Entry 5YRE (X-ray diffraction, 1.40 A resolution); this record covers chains A and B.

# Chain A
Molecule: PPL3-A
From: Pteria penguin
UniProtKB: B6F0T7 (B6F0T7_PTEPN); numbering as in UniProt (aligned over 20-161)
Amino-acid sequence (142 residues; each row starts with the number of its first residue):
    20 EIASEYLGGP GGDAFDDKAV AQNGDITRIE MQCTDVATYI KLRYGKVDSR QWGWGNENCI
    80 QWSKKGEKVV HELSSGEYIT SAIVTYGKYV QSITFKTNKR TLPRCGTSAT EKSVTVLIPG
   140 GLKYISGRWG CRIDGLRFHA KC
Differences from the reference sequence: conflict Glu-20 (Gln in B6F0T7), Ile-21 (Val in B6F0T7)
Disulfides: Cys-52/Cys-124, Cys-78/Cys-150

# Chain B
Molecule: PPL3-A
From: Pteria penguin
UniProtKB: B6F0T7 (B6F0T7_PTEPN); numbering as in UniProt (aligned over 20-161)
Amino-acid sequence (142 residues; numbered 20 to 161; the number before each row is that of its first residue):
    20 EVASEYLGGP GGDAFDDKAV AQNGDITRIE MQCTDVATYI KLRYGKVDSR QWGWGNENCI
    80 QWSKKGEKVV HELSSGEYIT SAIVTYGKYV QSITFKTNKR TLPRCGTSAT EKSVTVLIPG
   140 GLKYISGRWG CRIDGLRFHA KC
Modified positions: Glu-20 (pyroglutamic acid; PCA)
Disulfides: Cys-52/Cys-124, Cys-78/Cys-150

# Interface between chain A and chain B
Contacting residue pairs (23):
  Ile-21(A) with Pro-138(B); Gly-139(B)
  Ala-22(A) with Pro-138(B)
  Ser-23(A) with Pro-138(B)
  Thr-99(A) with Val-21(B)
  Val-133(A) with Thr-134(B); Leu-136(B), hydrophobic
  Thr-134(A) with Glu-24(B), hydrogen bond; Thr-134(B), hydrogen bond (backbone-backbone); Val-135(B); Leu-136(B), hydrogen bond (backbone-backbone)
  Val-135(A) with Leu-136(B)
  Leu-136(A) with Ser-23(B); Val-135(B), hydrophobic; Leu-136(B), hydrogen bond (backbone-backbone); Pro-138(B); Phe-157(B)
  Ile-137(A) with Val-21(B)
  Pro-138(A) with Pro-138(B); Cys-161(B)
  Gly-139(A) with Val-21(B); Cys-161(B), hydrogen bond (backbone-backbone)
  Cys-161(A) with Cys-161(B), disulfide
Also at the interface, not in a pair above, chain A (16 interface residues in all): Leu-26, Lys-115, Ser-132, Gly-140
Also at the interface, not in a pair above, chain B (14 interface residues in all): Ala-22, Val-133, Ile-137, Ala-159
Cross-chain cystine bridges: Cys-161(A)/Cys-161(B)

# Summary
Chain A and chain B form an interface of 16 and 14 residues respectively, with 1 disulfide bond and 5 hydrogen
bonds. Polar pairs include Thr-134(A)/Glu-24(B), Gly-139(A)/Cys-161(B) and Thr-134(A)/Thr-134(B).
Here chain A is PPL3-A and chain B is PPL3-A, both from Pteria penguin. Entry 5YRE (Crystal structure of
PPL3A) was determined by X-ray diffraction together with 5YRF, 5YRG, 5YRH and 5YRI from the same study.
